6THD - chains 3 and 4 of the 4 polymer chains in the assembly; structure by electron microscopy, 2.23 A resolution.

== Chain 3 ==
Protein: Genome polyprotein
Source organism: Bovine enterovirus (strain VG-5-27)
Notes: EC 3.4.22.29, 3.6.1.15, 3.4.22.28, 2.7.7.48
Reference sequence: P12915 (POLG_BOVEV); residues 1-242 here correspond to UniProt positions 318-559 (UniProt number = residue number + 317)
Sequence (242 residues; each row starts with the number of its first residue):
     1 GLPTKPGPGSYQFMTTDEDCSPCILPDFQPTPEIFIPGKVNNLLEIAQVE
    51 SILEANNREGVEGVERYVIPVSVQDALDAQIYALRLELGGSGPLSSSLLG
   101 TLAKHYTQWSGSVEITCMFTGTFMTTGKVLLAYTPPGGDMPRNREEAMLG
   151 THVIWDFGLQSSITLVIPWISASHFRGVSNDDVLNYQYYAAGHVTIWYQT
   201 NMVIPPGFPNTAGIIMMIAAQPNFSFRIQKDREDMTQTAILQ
Sequence notes: conflict Pro-32 (Leu349 in P12915), Ile-154 (Val471 in P12915)
Swiss-Prot annotation at these positions:
  - region: Ile-240 to Gln-242 (Amphipathic alpha-helix)

== Chain 4 ==
Protein: Genome polyprotein
Source organism: Bovine enterovirus (strain VG-5-27)
Notes: EC 3.4.22.29, 3.6.1.15, 3.4.22.28, 2.7.7.48
Reference sequence: P12915 (POLG_BOVEV); the author numbering skips numbers that UniProt does not, so the offset changes along the chain: 2-4 = UniProt 18-20; 21-69 = UniProt 21-69
Sequence (52 residues; each row starts with the number of its first residue; note: 16 numbers in that range are skipped by the numbering (no residue carries them; nothing is unmodelled there)):
     2 GAQ
    21 GGSTINYNNINYYSHAASAAQNKQDFTQDPSKFTQPIADVIKETAVPLK
Sequence notes: conflict Gly-2 (Tyr18 in P12915), Gln-4 (Thr20 in P12915)
Swiss-Prot annotation at these positions:
  - site: Lys-69 (Cleavage)
What the authors report for this chain:
  - post-translational modification sites: Gly-2
  - binding site for myristic acid: Gly-2

== How chain 3 and chain 4 interact ==
Residue-residue contacts (40):
  Asp-17(3) / Gln-41(4)  hydrogen bond (backbone-side chain)
  Glu-18(3) / Tyr-27(4)
  Glu-18(3) / Ala-40(4)
  Glu-18(3) / Gln-41(4)
  Glu-18(3) / Lys-43(4)  salt bridge
  Asp-19(3) / Ala-40(4)
  Cys-20(3) / Ile-30(4)
  Cys-20(3) / Asn-31(4)
  Cys-20(3) / Tyr-32(4)  hydrogen bond (side chain-backbone)
  Cys-20(3) / Tyr-33(4)  hydrophobic
  Cys-20(3) / Ser-38(4)
  Cys-20(3) / Ala-40(4)
  Ser-21(3) / Tyr-33(4)
  Ser-21(3) / Ser-38(4)  hydrogen bond (backbone-side chain)
  Pro-22(3) / Tyr-33(4)
  Pro-22(3) / Ser-38(4)
  Cys-23(3) / His-35(4)
  Cys-23(3) / Ser-38(4)  hydrogen bond (backbone-side chain)
  Leu-25(3) / His-35(4)
  Pro-26(3) / Ser-34(4)
  Pro-26(3) / His-35(4)
  Phe-28(3) / His-35(4)  hydrogen bond (backbone-side chain)
  Gly-38(3) / Lys-52(4)
  Gly-38(3) / Phe-53(4)
  Lys-39(3) / Lys-52(4)  hydrogen bond (backbone-side chain)
  Lys-39(3) / Phe-53(4)
  Val-40(3) / Phe-53(4)  hydrophobic
  Asn-41(3) / Phe-46(4)
  Asn-41(3) / Thr-47(4)
  Asn-42(3) / Gln-48(4)  hydrogen bond
  Glu-45(3) / Gln-48(4)
  Glu-45(3) / Asp-49(4)  hydrogen bond (side chain-backbone)
  Gln-48(3) / Thr-54(4)
  Val-49(3) / Phe-53(4)  hydrophobic
  Leu-159(3) / Leu-68(4)
  Leu-159(3) / Lys-69(4)
  Gln-160(3) / Val-66(4)
  Gln-160(3) / Pro-67(4)
  Gln-160(3) / Leu-68(4)  hydrogen bond (side chain-backbone)
  Gln-160(3) / Lys-69(4)
Other interface residues (no listed pair), chain 3 (22 interface residues in all): Thr-16, Asp-27
Other interface residues (no listed pair), chain 4 (25 interface residues in all): Ala-37, Ala-39, Pro-50

== Overview ==
Chain 3 and chain 4 form an interface of 22 and 25 residues respectively; the contacts include 9 hydrogen
bonds and 1 salt bridge. Polar pairs include Glu-18(3)/Lys-43(4), Asp-17(3)/Gln-41(4) and Cys-20(3)/Tyr-32(4).
From the paper: a binding site for myristic acid at Gly-2(4); a modification site at Gly-2(4).
Here chain 3 is Genome polyprotein and chain 4 is Genome polyprotein, both from Bovine enterovirus (strain
VG-5-27). Entry 6THD (Multiple Genomic RNA-Coat Protein Contacts Play Vital Roles in the Assembly of
Infectious Enterovirus-E) was determined by electron microscopy, deposited together with 6THN.
